Entry 7QJ0 (electron microscopy, 5.32 A resolution (low resolution: residue-level contacts below are approximate; hydrogen-bond / salt-bridge calls are withheld)); this record covers chains J and K of the 16 polymer chains in the assembly.

[Chain J]
Name: Gamma-tubulin complex component 5
From: Homo sapiens
Reference sequence: Q96RT8 (GCP5_HUMAN); residues 1-1024 here = UniProt positions 1-1024
Chain sequence (1024 residues; row label = number of the first residue in the row):
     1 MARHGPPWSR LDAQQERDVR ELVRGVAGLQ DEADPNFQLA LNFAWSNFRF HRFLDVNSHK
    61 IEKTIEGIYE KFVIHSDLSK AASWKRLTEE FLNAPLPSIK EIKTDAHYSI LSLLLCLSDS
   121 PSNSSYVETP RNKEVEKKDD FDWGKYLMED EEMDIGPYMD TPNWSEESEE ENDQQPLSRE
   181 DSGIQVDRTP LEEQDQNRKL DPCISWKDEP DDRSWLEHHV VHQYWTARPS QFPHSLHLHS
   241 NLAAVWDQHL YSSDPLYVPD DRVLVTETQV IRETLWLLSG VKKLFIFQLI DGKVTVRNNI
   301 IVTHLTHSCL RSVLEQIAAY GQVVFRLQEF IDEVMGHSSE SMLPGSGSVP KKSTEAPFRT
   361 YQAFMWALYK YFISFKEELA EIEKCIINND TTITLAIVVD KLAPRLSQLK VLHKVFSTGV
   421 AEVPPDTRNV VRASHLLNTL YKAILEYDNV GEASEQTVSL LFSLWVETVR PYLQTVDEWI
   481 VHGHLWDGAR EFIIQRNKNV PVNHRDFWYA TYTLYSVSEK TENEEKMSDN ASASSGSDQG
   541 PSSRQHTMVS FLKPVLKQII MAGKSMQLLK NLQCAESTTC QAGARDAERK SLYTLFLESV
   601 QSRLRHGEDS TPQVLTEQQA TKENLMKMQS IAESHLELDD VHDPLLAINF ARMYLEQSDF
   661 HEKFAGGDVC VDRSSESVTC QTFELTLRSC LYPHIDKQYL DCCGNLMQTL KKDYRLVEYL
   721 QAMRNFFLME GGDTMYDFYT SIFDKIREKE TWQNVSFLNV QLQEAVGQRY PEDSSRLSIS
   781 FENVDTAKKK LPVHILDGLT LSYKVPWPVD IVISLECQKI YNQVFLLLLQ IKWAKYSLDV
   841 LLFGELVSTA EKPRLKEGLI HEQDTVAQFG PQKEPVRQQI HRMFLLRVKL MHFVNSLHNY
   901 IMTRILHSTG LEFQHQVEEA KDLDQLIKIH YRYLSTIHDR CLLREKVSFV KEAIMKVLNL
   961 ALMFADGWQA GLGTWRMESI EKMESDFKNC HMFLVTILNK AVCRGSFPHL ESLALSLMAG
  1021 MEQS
Not modelled in the structure: 1-209, 337-356, 389-390, 423-426, 449-454, 497-546, 573-636, 649-681, 729-732, 745-752, 765-795, 843-878, 969-978, 1002-1006, 1017-1024

[Chain K]
Name: Gamma-tubulin complex component 4
From: Homo sapiens
Reference sequence: Q9UGJ1 (GCP4_HUMAN); residues 1-667 here = UniProt positions 1-667
Chain sequence (667 residues; each row starts with the number of its first residue):
     1 MIHELLLALS GYPGSIFTWN KRSGLQVSQD FPFLHPSETS VLNRLCRLGT DYIRFTEFIE
    61 QYTGHVQQQD HHPSQQGQGG LHGIYLRAFC TGLDSVLQPY RQALLDLEQE FLGDPHLSIS
   121 HVNYFLDQFQ LLFPSVMVVV EQIKSQKIHG CQILETVYKH SCGGLPPVRS ALEKILAVCH
   181 GVMYKQLSAW MLHGLLLDQH EEFFIKQGPS SGNVSAQPEE DEEDLGIGGL TGKQLRELQD
   241 LRLIEEENML APSLKQFSLR VEILPSYIPV RVAEKILFVG ESVQMFENQN VNLTRKGSIL
   301 KNQEDTFAAE LHRLKQQPLF SLVDFEQVVD RIRSTVAEHL WKLMVEESDL LGQLKIIKDF
   361 YLLGRGELFQ AFIDTAQHML KTPPTAVTEH DVNVAFQQSA HKVLLDDDNL LPLLHLTIEY
   421 HGKEHKADAT QAREGPSRET SPREAPASGW AALGLSYKVQ WPLHILFTPA VLEKYNVVFK
   481 YLLSVRRVQA ELQHCWALQM QRKHLKSNQT DAIKWRLRNH MAFLVDNLQY YLQVDVLESQ
   541 FSQLLHQINS TRDFESIRLA HDHFLSNLLA QSFILLKPVF HCLNEILDLC HSFCSLVSQN
   601 LGPLDERGAA QLSILVKGFS RQSSLLFKIL SSVRNHQINS DLAQLLLRLD YNKYYTQAGG
   661 TLGSFGM
Not modelled in the structure: 70-75, 207-252, 292-299, 423-447, 503-508, 632-635, 658-667

[Interface between chain J and chain K]
Pairs across the interface - 32 pairs, chain J then chain K:
  His222(J) with Phe33(K); His35(K)
  Trp225(J) with His35(K)
  Thr226(J) with Pro32(K); Leu34(K); His35(K)
  Lys282(J) with Ser40(K)
  Lys283(J) with Pro36(K); Ser37(K)
  Leu284(J) with Ser37(K)
  Met335(J) with Leu131(K)
  Arg359(J) with Cys162(K); Gly163(K)
  Gln362(J) with Gly163(K); Gly164(K); Leu165(K)
  Ala363(J) with Gly164(K)
  Met365(J) with Leu165(K)
  Trp366(J) with Leu131(K); Leu165(K)
  Tyr369(J) with Asp127(K); Leu131(K)
  Ile373(J) with Tyr124(K); Asp127(K)
  Lys376(J) with Arg44(K); Asp127(K)
  Glu377(J) with Tyr124(K)
  Lys384(J) with Asp114(K); His116(K); Leu117(K)
  Arg470(J) with Pro166(K)
  Gln474(J) with Arg169(K)
Also at the interface, not in a pair above, chain J (25 interface residues in all): Leu216, Glu273, Trp276, Val281, Phe285, Asp332
Also at the interface, not in a pair above, chain K (28 interface residues in all): Val41, Arg47, Ser120, Gln128, Gln130, Pro134, Lys159, Pro167

[Summary]
The interface between chain J and chain K involves 25 residues on one side and 28 on the other.
Chain J is Gamma-tubulin complex component 5 and chain K is Gamma-tubulin complex component 4, both from Homo
sapiens; the structure, Structure of recombinant human gamma-Tubulin Ring Complex 6-spoked assembly
intermediate (spokes 7-12), was determined by electron microscopy, deposited together with 7QJ1, 7QJ2, 7QJ3,
7QJ4, 7QJD and 7QJE.
